Entry 5X41 (X-ray diffraction, 3.47 A resolution); this record covers chains B and Q of the 4 polymer chains in the assembly.

# Chain B
Molecule: Cobalt ABC transporter ATP-binding protein
Source organism: Rhodobacter capsulatus
Amino-acid sequence (280 residues; numbered 1 to 280; the number before each row is that of its first residue):
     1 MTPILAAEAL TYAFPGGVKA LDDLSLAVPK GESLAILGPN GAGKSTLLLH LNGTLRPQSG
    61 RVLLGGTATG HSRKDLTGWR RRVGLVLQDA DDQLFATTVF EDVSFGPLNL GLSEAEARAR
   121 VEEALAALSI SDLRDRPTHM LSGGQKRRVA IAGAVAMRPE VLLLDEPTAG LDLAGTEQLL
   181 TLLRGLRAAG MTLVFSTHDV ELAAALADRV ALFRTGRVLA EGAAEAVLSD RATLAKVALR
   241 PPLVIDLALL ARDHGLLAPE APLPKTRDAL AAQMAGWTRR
Disordered / not traced: 252-260, 268-280

# Chain Q
Molecule: Uncharacterized protein CbiQ
Source organism: Rhodobacter capsulatus
Amino-acid sequence (256 residues; numbered -11 to 244; the number before each row is that of its first residue; numbers below 1 keep their minus sign (Met-11 is residue -11)):
   -11 MGSHHHHHHS GSMSIASIDR VAAQGHWRSR PLAEKSLIGL GFLALAVTVP PFPGAVLVTV
    49 AILAFTFLGA RVPLRFWASV AVLPLGFLTT GAAVLLIQIG PEGIGLAPDG PAKAAALVMR
   109 ATAATCCLLF LATTTPAADL LSGLRRWRVP AELIEIALLT YRFVFILAEE AAAMTTAQRA
   169 RLGHATRRRW LRSTAQVIAA LLPRALTRAR RLETGLGARN WQGEMRVLST RPPASARVLG
   229 LILTLQAAIL AAGVLL
Disordered / not traced: -11 to 0, 244

# Chain B / chain Q interface
Pairs across the interface - 48 pairs, chain B then chain Q:
  Thr54(B) - Thr202(Q)
  Thr77(B) - Asn208(Q)
  Arg80(B) - Gly205(Q)  hydrogen bond (side chain-backbone)
  Arg80(B) - Ala206(Q)
  Arg80(B) - Arg207(Q)  hydrogen bond (side chain-backbone)
  Leu87(B) - Gly203(Q)
  Asp89(B) - Arg199(Q)  salt bridge
  Asp91(B) - Arg150(Q)  salt bridge
  Asp91(B) - Arg196(Q)
  Asp92(B) - Arg199(Q)  salt bridge
  Asp92(B) - Leu200(Q)
  Asp92(B) - Gly203(Q)
  Gln93(B) - Gly203(Q)
  Gln93(B) - Leu204(Q)
  Gln93(B) - Arg207(Q)  hydrogen bond (backbone-side chain)
  Leu94(B) - Arg150(Q)  hydrogen bond (backbone-side chain)
  Phe95(B) - Leu147(Q)  hydrophobic
  Phe95(B) - Arg150(Q)  hydrogen bond (backbone-side chain)
  Phe95(B) - Leu204(Q)  hydrophobic
  Phe95(B) - Val215(Q)  hydrophobic
  Thr97(B) - Ala126(Q)
  Phe100(B) - Leu216(Q)
  Glu101(B) - Val215(Q)
  Glu101(B) - Leu216(Q)
  Asp102(B) - Arg207(Q)  salt bridge
  Val103(B) - Arg207(Q)
  Ser104(B) - Val215(Q)
  Ser104(B) - Leu216(Q)  hydrogen bond (side chain-backbone)
  Phe105(B) - Arg207(Q)
  Phe105(B) - Met213(Q)  hydrophobic
  Phe105(B) - Arg214(Q)
  Leu108(B) - Arg214(Q)
  Leu108(B) - Val215(Q)
  Leu108(B) - Leu216(Q)  hydrophobic
  Asn109(B) - Asn208(Q)  hydrogen bond (backbone-side chain)
  Asn109(B) - Trp209(Q)
  Glu114(B) - Leu216(Q)
  Ala117(B) - Leu216(Q)  hydrophobic
  Arg118(B) - Leu216(Q)
  Arg118(B) - Ser217(Q)  hydrogen bond (side chain-backbone)
  Asp135(B) - Thr218(Q)
  Thr138(B) - Arg150(Q)  hydrogen bond
  His139(B) - Arg150(Q)
  His139(B) - Phe153(Q)
  His139(B) - Glu157(Q)  salt bridge
  Met140(B) - Arg8(Q)
  Gly153(B) - Arg207(Q)  hydrogen bond (backbone-side chain)
  Met157(B) - Arg207(Q)
Other interface residues (no listed pair), chain B (31 interface residues in all): Gly106, Leu110, Pro137
Other interface residues (no listed pair), chain Q (27 interface residues in all): Asp7, Ala11, Ile154, Gly211

# Overview
31 residues of chain B face 27 of chain Q across their interface; the contacts include 10 hydrogen bonds and 5
salt bridges. Polar contacts include Asp89(B)-Arg199(Q), Asp91(B)-Arg150(Q) and Asp92(B)-Arg199(Q).
Here chain B is Cobalt ABC transporter ATP-binding protein and chain Q is Uncharacterized protein CbiQ, both
from Rhodobacter capsulatus. Entry 5X41 (3.5A resolution structure of a cobalt energy-coupling factor
transporter using LCP method-CbiMQO) was determined by X-ray diffraction together with 5X3X and 5X40 from the
same study.
